8SR4 - chains A and F of the 9 polymer chains in the assembly; structure by electron microscopy, 3.12 A resolution.

[Chain A]
Protein: Particulate methane monooxygenase alpha subunit
Source organism: Methylococcus capsulatus
UniProtKB: G1UBD1 (PMOB_METCA); numbering as in UniProt (aligned over 33-414)
Amino-acid sequence (382 residues; each row starts with the number of its first residue):
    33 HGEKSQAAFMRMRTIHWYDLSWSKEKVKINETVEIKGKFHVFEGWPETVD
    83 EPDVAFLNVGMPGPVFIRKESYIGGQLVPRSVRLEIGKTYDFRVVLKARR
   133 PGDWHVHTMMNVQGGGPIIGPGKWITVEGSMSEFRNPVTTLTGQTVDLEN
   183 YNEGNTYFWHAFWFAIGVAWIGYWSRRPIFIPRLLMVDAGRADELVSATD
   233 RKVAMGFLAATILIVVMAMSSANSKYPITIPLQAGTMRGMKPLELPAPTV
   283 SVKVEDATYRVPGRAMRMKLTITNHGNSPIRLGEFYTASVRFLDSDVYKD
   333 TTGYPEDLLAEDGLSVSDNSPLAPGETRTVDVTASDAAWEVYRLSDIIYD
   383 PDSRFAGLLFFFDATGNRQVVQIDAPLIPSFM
Metal / ion sites: Cu ion site 1: H33, H137, H139; Cu ion site 2: H48, H72
Curated features (UniProtKB/Swiss-Prot):
  - binding site (Cu cation): H33, H48, H72, H137, H139
  - mutagenesis: H48 (H48N: Impairs activity of soluble pmoB construct), H137 (H137A: Abolishes activity of soluble pmoB construct; when associated with A-139), H139 (H139A: Abolishes activity of soluble pmoB construct; when associated with A-137)

[Chain F]
Protein: Particulate methane monooxygenase beta subunit
Source organism: Methylococcus capsulatus
Notes: EC 1.14.18.3
UniProtKB: Q607G3 (PMOA_METCA); residue numbers follow UniProt; this construct covers 1-247
Amino-acid sequence (247 residues; numbered 1 to 247; the number before each row is that of its first residue):
     1 MSAAQSAVRSHAEAVQVSRTIDWMALFVVFFVIVGSYHIHAMLTMGDWDF
    51 WSDWKDRRLWVTVTPIVLVTFPAAVQSYLWERYRLPWGATVCVLGLLLGE
   101 WINRYFNFWGWTYFPINFVFPASLVPGAIILDTVLMLSGSYLFTAIVGAM
   151 GWGLIFYPGNWPIIAPLHVPVEYNGMLMSIADIQGYNYVRTGTPEYIRMV
   201 EKGTLRTFGKDVAPVSAFFSAFMSILIYFMWHFIGRWFSNERFLQST
Disordered / not traced: 1-6

[Chain A / chain F interface]
Residue-residue contacts (28; chain A residue first):
  S37(A) - T207(F)
  S37(A) - F208(F)
  Q38(A) - L205(F)  hydrogen bond (side chain-backbone)
  A39(A) - T204(F)
  A39(A) - T207(F)
  F41(A) - K202(F)
  M42(A) - G203(F)
  M42(A) - T204(F)
  M42(A) - L205(F)  hydrogen bond (side chain-backbone)
  E79(A) - K202(F)
  T80(A) - K202(F)
  T80(A) - G203(F)  hydrogen bond (side chain-backbone)
  V81(A) - L205(F)  hydrophobic
  G147(A) - L205(F)
  P149(A) - L205(F)
  Y381(A) - R57(F)  hydrogen bond (backbone-side chain)
  Y381(A) - K210(F)
  P383(A) - E201(F)
  P383(A) - K202(F)
  P383(A) - G203(F)
  S385(A) - L177(F)
  P408(A) - G175(F)
  P408(A) - M176(F)  hydrophobic
  I410(A) - E172(F)
  I410(A) - G175(F)
  I410(A) - M176(F)
  I410(A) - L177(F)
  P411(A) - L177(F)
Interface residues without a listed pair, chain A (19 interface residues in all): I150, L409, F413
Interface residues without a listed pair, chain F (16 interface residues in all): P170, R206, G209

[In short]
Chain A and chain F form an interface of 19 and 16 residues respectively, with 4 hydrogen bonds. Polar
contacts include Q38(A)-L205(F), M42(A)-L205(F) and T80(A)-G203(F). Curated annotation (UniProt) lists 5 Cu
cation-binding residues and 3 mutagenesis sites on chain A.
Here chain A is Particulate methane monooxygenase alpha subunit and chain F is Particulate methane
monooxygenase beta subunit, both from Methylococcus capsulatus. Entry 8SR4 (particulate methane monooxygeanse
treated with potassium cyanide and copper reloaded) was determined by electron microscopy (same publication as
8SR5, 8SQW, 8SR1, 8SR2 and 8OYI).
